5K95 - chains A and B; structure by X-ray diffraction, 2.77 A resolution.

Chain A (and B):
Molecule: GTP cyclohydrolase FolE2
Organism: Neisseria gonorrhoeae (strain ATCC 700825 / FA 1090)
Notes: EC 3.5.4.16; chain B of this document is another copy of the same molecule, construct and numbering; everything in this record applies to it too
UniProtKB: Q5F9K6 (GCH4_NEIG1); residues 1-257 here = UniProt positions 1-257
Amino-acid sequence (257 residues; numbered 1 to 257; the number before each row is that of its first residue):
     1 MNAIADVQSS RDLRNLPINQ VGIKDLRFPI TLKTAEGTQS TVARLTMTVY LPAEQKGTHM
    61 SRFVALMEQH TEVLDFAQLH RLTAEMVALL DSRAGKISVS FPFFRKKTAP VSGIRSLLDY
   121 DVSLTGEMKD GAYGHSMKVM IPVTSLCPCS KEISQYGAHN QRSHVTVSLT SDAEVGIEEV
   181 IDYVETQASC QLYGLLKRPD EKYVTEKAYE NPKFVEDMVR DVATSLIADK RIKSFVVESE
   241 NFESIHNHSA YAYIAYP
Not modelled in the structure: 1-12
Modified positions: Cys149 (S-nitroso-cysteine; SNC)
Curated features (UniProtKB/Swiss-Prot):
  - site: Cys147 (May be catalytically important)
Ligand contacts: 8-oxo-guanosine-5'-triphosphate (8GT): Gly57, Thr58, His59, Met60, Ser61, Arg62
Reported in the primary citation:
  - Zn2+ coordination: Cys147, His159, Glu201
  - binding site for 8-oxo-guanosine-5'-triphosphate: Thr58, His59, Met60, Ser61, Arg62, Cys149, Glu201, Phe214, Val215, Glu216, Glu243
  - catalytic residues: Glu243
  - post-translational modification sites: Cys149
  - catalytic residues: Cys149, Glu201, His246 (proposed by the authors, not directly observed)
  - mutagenesis - C149A, C149S, E152A, H246A, H246K, H246N: decreased catalytic activity
  - mutagenesis - C149A, E243A: abolished catalytic activity
  - mutagenesis - H246D, H246Q: decreased catalytic activity on H2NTP
  - mutagenesis - H246K, H246N: abolished catalytic activity on H2NTP

Interface between chain A and chain B:
Contacting residue pairs - 84 pairs, chain A then chain B:
  Arg14(A) - Thr224(B)  hydrogen bond (backbone-side chain)
  Leu16(A) - Arg220(B)  hydrogen bond (backbone-side chain)
  Leu16(A) - Thr224(B)
  Leu16(A) - Ile227(B)  hydrophobic
  Pro17(A) - Ile254(B)
  Ile18(A) - Glu216(B)
  Ile18(A) - Val219(B)  hydrophobic
  Ile18(A) - Arg220(B)
  Ile18(A) - Tyr253(B)
  Asn19(A) - Tyr253(B)  hydrogen bond (backbone-backbone)
  Asn19(A) - Ile254(B)
  Asn19(A) - Ala255(B)
  Gln20(A) - Ala252(B)
  Gln20(A) - Tyr253(B)  hydrogen bond (backbone-backbone)
  Val21(A) - Glu216(B)
  Val21(A) - Tyr251(B)
  Val21(A) - Ala252(B)  hydrophobic
  Gly22(A) - Ser249(B)
  Gly22(A) - Ala250(B)
  Gly22(A) - Tyr251(B)  hydrogen bond (backbone-backbone)
  Ile23(A) - His248(B)
  Ile23(A) - Ser249(B)
  Lys24(A) - Glu240(B)  salt bridge
  Lys24(A) - His248(B)
  Lys24(A) - Ser249(B)  hydrogen bond (backbone-backbone)
  Lys24(A) - Tyr251(B)
  Asp25(A) - Glu240(B)
  Leu26(A) - His248(B)
  Leu51(A) - Glu216(B)
  Leu51(A) - Arg220(B)
  Pro52(A) - Arg220(B)  hydrogen bond (backbone-side chain)
  Ala53(A) - Arg220(B)
  Gln55(A) - Arg220(B)  hydrogen bond (backbone-side chain)
  Lys56(A) - Phe214(B)
  Lys56(A) - Glu216(B)
  Lys56(A) - Asp217(B)  salt bridge
  Lys56(A) - Arg220(B)
  Gly57(A) - Glu216(B)
  Thr58(A) - Glu216(B)  hydrogen bond (backbone-side chain)
  Met60(A) - Val215(B)  hydrophobic
  Met60(A) - Ala250(B)  hydrophobic
  Val64(A) - His248(B)
  Glu216(A) - Ile18(B)
  Glu216(A) - Val21(B)
  Glu216(A) - Leu51(B)
  Glu216(A) - Lys56(B)
  Glu216(A) - Gly57(B)
  Glu216(A) - Thr58(B)  hydrogen bond (side chain-backbone)
  Asp217(A) - Arg14(B)  salt bridge
  Asp217(A) - Lys56(B)
  Val219(A) - Ile18(B)  hydrophobic
  Arg220(A) - Arg14(B)
  Arg220(A) - Leu16(B)  hydrogen bond (side chain-backbone)
  Arg220(A) - Ile18(B)
  Arg220(A) - Leu51(B)
  Arg220(A) - Pro52(B)  hydrogen bond (side chain-backbone)
  Arg220(A) - Ala53(B)  hydrogen bond (side chain-backbone)
  Arg220(A) - Gln55(B)  hydrogen bond (side chain-backbone)
  Arg220(A) - Lys56(B)  hydrogen bond (side chain-backbone)
  Asp221(A) - Arg14(B)  salt bridge
  Thr224(A) - Leu16(B)
  Ile227(A) - Leu16(B)  hydrophobic
  Glu240(A) - Lys24(B)  salt bridge
  His248(A) - Ile23(B)
  His248(A) - Lys24(B)
  His248(A) - Asp25(B)
  His248(A) - Leu26(B)
  Ser249(A) - Ile23(B)
  Ser249(A) - Lys24(B)  hydrogen bond (backbone-backbone)
  Ala250(A) - Gly22(B)
  Ala250(A) - Met60(B)  hydrophobic
  Tyr251(A) - Val21(B)
  Tyr251(A) - Gly22(B)  hydrogen bond (backbone-backbone)
  Tyr251(A) - Lys24(B)
  Ala252(A) - Gln20(B)
  Ala252(A) - Val21(B)  hydrophobic
  Tyr253(A) - Ile18(B)
  Tyr253(A) - Asn19(B)  hydrogen bond (backbone-backbone)
  Tyr253(A) - Gln20(B)  hydrogen bond (backbone-backbone)
  Tyr253(A) - Lys96(B)
  Ile254(A) - Pro17(B)
  Ile254(A) - Ile18(B)  hydrophobic
  Ile254(A) - Asn19(B)
  Ala255(A) - Asn19(B)
Other interface residues (no listed pair), chain A (42 interface residues in all): Asn15, Thr48, Val215, Ala223, Asn247
Other interface residues (no listed pair), chain B (40 interface residues in all): Thr48, Val64

In short:
42 residues of chain A and 40 residues of chain B are in contact; the contacts include 19 hydrogen bonds and 5
salt bridges. Among the polar pairs are Lys24(A)-Glu240(B), Lys56(A)-Asp217(B) and Asp217(A)-Arg14(B). From
the paper: catalytic residues Glu243(A), Cys149(A) and Glu201(A) among others; C149A, C149S and E152A of chain
A, among others, reduce catalytic activity; 9 substitutions were tested in all.
Chain A and chain B are both GTP cyclohydrolase FolE2 (Neisseria gonorrhoeae (strain ATCC 700825 / FA 1090));
the structure, Crystal Structure of GTP Cyclohydrolase-IB with 8-oxo-GTP, was determined by X-ray diffraction,
deposited together with 5K9G.
